3UTB - chains E and I of the 10 polymer chains in the assembly; structure by X-ray diffraction, 2.20 A resolution.

== Chain E ==
Molecule: Histone H3.2
Organism: Xenopus laevis
UniProtKB: P84233 (H32_XENLA); residues 1-135 here correspond to UniProt positions 2-136 (UniProt number = residue number + 1)
Chain sequence (135 residues; row label = number of the first residue in the row):
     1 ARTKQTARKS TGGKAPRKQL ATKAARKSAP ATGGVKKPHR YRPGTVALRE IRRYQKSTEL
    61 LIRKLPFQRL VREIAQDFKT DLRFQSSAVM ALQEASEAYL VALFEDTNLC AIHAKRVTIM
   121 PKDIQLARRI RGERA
Unresolved in the structure: 1-38
Ion coordination: Mn2+ near Asp81 (its only coordinating residue here)
Swiss-Prot annotation at these positions:
  - modified residue: Arg2 (Asymmetric dimethylarginine), Thr3 (Phosphothreonine), Lys4 (Allysine), Gln5 (5-glutamyl dopamine), Thr6 (Phosphothreonine), Arg8 (Citrulline), Lys9 (N6,N6,N6-trimethyllysine), Ser10 (ADP-ribosylserine), Thr11 (Phosphothreonine), Lys14 (N6-(2-hydroxyisobutyryl)lysine), Arg17 (Asymmetric dimethylarginine), Lys18 (N6-(2-hydroxyisobutyryl)lysine), Lys23 (N6-(2-hydroxyisobutyryl)lysine), Arg26 (Citrulline), Lys27 (N6,N6,N6-trimethyllysine), Ser28 (ADP-ribosylserine), Lys36 (N6,N6,N6-trimethyllysine), Lys37 (N6-methyllysine), Tyr41 (Phosphotyrosine), Lys56 (N6,N6,N6-trimethyllysine) and 8 more in UniProt
  - lipidation: Cys110 (S-palmitoyl cysteine)

== Chain I ==
Molecule: 146-nt DNA strand
Sequence (146 nucleotides; numbered -72 to 73; the number before each row is that of its first residue; numbers below 1 keep their minus sign (DA-72 is residue -72)):
   -72 ATCTCCAAAT ATCCCTTGCG GATCGTAGAA AAAGTGTGTC AAACTGCGCT ATCAAAGGGA
   -12 AACTTCAACT GAATTCAGTT GAAGTTTCCC TTTGATAGCG CAGTTTGACA CACTTTTTCT
    48 ACGATCCGCA AGGGATATTT GGAGAT
Ion coordination: Mn2+ site 1 near DG-53 (its only coordinating residue here); Mn2+ site 2 near DG-45 (its only coordinating residue here); Mn2+ site 3 near DG-14 (its only coordinating residue here); Mn2+ site 4 near DG27 (its only coordinating residue here)

== Chain E / chain I interface ==
Pairs across the interface (28):
  His39(E) - DC-67(I)  phosphate contact
  Arg40(E) - DA9(I)  hydrogen bond to the base
  Arg40(E) - DA10(I)  hydrogen bond to the sugar
  Tyr41(E) - DC-67(I)  sugar contact
  Tyr41(E) - DA-66(I)  sugar contact
  Tyr41(E) - DA9(I)  sugar contact
  Tyr41(E) - DA10(I)  hydrogen bond to the phosphate
  Arg42(E) - DA9(I)  sugar contact
  Pro43(E) - DG8(I)  phosphate contact
  Pro43(E) - DA9(I)  sugar contact
  Gly44(E) - DG8(I)  hydrogen bond to the phosphate
  Gly44(E) - DA9(I)  hydrogen bond to the phosphate
  Thr45(E) - DA9(I)  hydrogen bond to the phosphate
  Val46(E) - DA9(I)  hydrogen bond to the phosphate
  Val46(E) - DA10(I)  phosphate contact
  Ala47(E) - DA9(I)  hydrogen bond to the phosphate
  Arg49(E) - DA-66(I)  phosphate contact
  Arg49(E) - DA-65(I)  salt bridge to the phosphate
  Lys56(E) - DA-64(I)  phosphate contact
  Arg63(E) - DC17(I)  sugar contact
  Arg63(E) - DT18(I)  phosphate contact
  Lys64(E) - DT18(I)  hydrogen bond to the phosphate
  Leu65(E) - DC17(I)  phosphate contact
  Leu65(E) - DT18(I)  hydrogen bond to the phosphate
  Pro66(E) - DC17(I)  phosphate contact
  Arg69(E) - DC17(I)  salt bridge to the phosphate
  Arg83(E) - DC26(I)  phosphate contact
  Arg83(E) - DG27(I)  salt bridge to the phosphate
Other interface residues (no listed pair), chain E (18 interface residues in all): Lys115
Other interface residues (no listed pair), chain I (12 interface residues in all): DG-2

== Overview ==
The interface between chain E and chain I involves 18 residues on one side and 12 on the other, with 10
hydrogen bonds and 3 salt bridges. Polar contacts include Arg40(E)-DA9(I), Arg40(E)-DA10(I) and
Tyr41(E)-DA10(I).
Chain E is Histone H3.2 (Xenopus laevis) and chain I is a 146-nt DNA strand; the structure, Crystal Structure
of Nucleosome Core Particle Assembled with the 146b Alpha-Satellite Sequence (NCP146b), was determined by
X-ray diffraction (same publication as 3UT9 and 3UTA).
